Entry 9CXC (electron microscopy, 3.30 A resolution); this record covers chains A and E of the 7 polymer chains in the assembly.

== Chain A ==
Protein: Gamma-aminobutyric acid receptor subunit beta-3
Organism: Homo sapiens
Reference sequence: P28472 (GBRB3_HUMAN); residues 1-448 here correspond to UniProt positions 26-473 (UniProt number = residue number + 25)
Chain sequence (448 residues; numbered 1 to 448; the number before each row is that of its first residue):
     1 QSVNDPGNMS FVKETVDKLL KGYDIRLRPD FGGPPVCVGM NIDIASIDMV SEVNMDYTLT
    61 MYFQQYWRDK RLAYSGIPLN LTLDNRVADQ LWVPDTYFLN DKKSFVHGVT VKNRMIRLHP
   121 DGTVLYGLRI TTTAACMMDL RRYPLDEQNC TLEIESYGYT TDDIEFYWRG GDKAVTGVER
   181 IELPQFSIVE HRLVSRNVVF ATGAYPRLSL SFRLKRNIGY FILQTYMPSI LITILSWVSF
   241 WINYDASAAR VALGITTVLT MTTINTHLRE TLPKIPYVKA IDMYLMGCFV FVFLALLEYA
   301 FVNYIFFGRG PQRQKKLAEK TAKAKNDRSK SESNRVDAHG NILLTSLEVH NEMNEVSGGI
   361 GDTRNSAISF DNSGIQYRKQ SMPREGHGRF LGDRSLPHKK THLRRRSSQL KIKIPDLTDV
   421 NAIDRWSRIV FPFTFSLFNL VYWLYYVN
Not modelled in the structure: 1-6, 310-419, 448
Curated features (UniProtKB/Swiss-Prot):
  - binding site (benzamidine): Asp95 to Tyr97, Glu155 to Tyr157, Phe200
  - binding site (4-aminobutanoate): Tyr97, Glu155, Tyr157, Thr202
  - binding site (histamine): Tyr97, Ser156, Tyr157, Thr202
  - glycosylation (N-linked (GlcNAc...) asparagine): Asn8, Asn80, Asn149
Disulfide bonds: Cys136-Cys150
Glycans and other covalent adducts: N-acetylglucosamine (NAG) linked to Asn80, Asn149
Small-molecule neighbours: gamma-amino-butanoic acid (ABU): Tyr97, Glu155, Ser156, Tyr157, Phe200, Thr202, Tyr205

== Chain E ==
Protein: Gamma-aminobutyric acid receptor subunit alpha-2
Organism: Homo sapiens
Reference sequence: P47869 (GBRA2_HUMAN); residues 1-423 here correspond to UniProt positions 29-451 (UniProt number = residue number + 28)
Chain sequence (423 residues; row label = number of the first residue in the row):
     1 NIQEDEAKNN ITIFTRILDR LLDGYDNRLR PGLGDSITEV FTNIYVTSFG PVSDTDMEYT
    61 IDVFFRQKWK DERLKFKGPM NILRLNNLMA SKIWTPDTFF HNGKKSVAHN MTMPNKLLRI
   121 QDDGTLLYTM RLTVQAECPM HLEDFPMDAH SCPLKFGSYA YTTSEVTYIW TYNASDSVQV
   181 APDGSRLNQY DLLGQSIGKE TIKSSTGEYT VMTAHFHLKR KIGYFVIQTY LPCIMTVILS
   241 QVSFWLNRES VPARTVFGVT TVLTMTTLSI SARNSLPKVA YATAMDWFIA VCYAFVFSAL
   301 IEFATVNYFT KRGWAWDGKS VVNDKKKEKA SVMIQNNAYA VAVANYAPNL SKDPVLSTIS
   361 KSATTPEPNK KPENKPAEAK KTFNSVSKID RMSRIVFPVL FGTFNLVYWA TYLNREPVLG
   421 VSP
Not modelled in the structure: 1-8, 312-385, 414-423
Curated features (UniProtKB/Swiss-Prot):
  - binding site (4-aminobutanoate): Arg66, Thr129
  - glycosylation (N-linked (GlcNAc...) asparagine): Asn10, Asn110
Disulfide bonds: Cys138-Cys152
Glycans and other covalent adducts: glycan linked to Asn110
Small-molecule neighbours:
  - gamma-amino-butanoic acid (ABU): Phe64, Arg66, Leu117, Thr129
  - PIO ([(2R)-2-octanoyloxy-3-[oxidanyl-[(1R,2R,3S,4R,5R,6S)-2,3,6-tris(oxidanyl)-4,5-diphosphonooxy-cyclohexyl]oxy-phosphoryl]oxy-propyl] octanoate): Arg248, Glu302, Thr305, Phe309, Lys311, Val386, Ser387, Lys388, Ile389, Met392

== Interface between chain A and chain E ==
Pairs across the interface (77; chain A residue first):
  Asn8(A) - Gly34(E)  hydrogen bond (side chain-backbone)
  Asn8(A) - Asp35(E)
  Met9(A) - Gly32(E)
  Met9(A) - Arg73(E)
  Val12(A) - Leu29(E)  hydrophobic
  Val12(A) - Leu33(E)  hydrophobic
  Lys13(A) - Asp26(E)
  Val16(A) - Arg28(E)
  Asp17(A) - Arg28(E)  salt bridge
  Leu20(A) - Arg28(E)
  Asp43(A) - Ser205(E)  hydrogen bond
  Ser46(A) - Glu137(E)  hydrogen bond
  Tyr62(A) - Phe99(E)
  Tyr62(A) - Tyr159(E)  hydrophobic
  Gln64(A) - Thr206(E)
  Thr82(A) - Ala160(E)
  Thr82(A) - Tyr161(E)
  Thr82(A) - Glu165(E)  hydrogen bond
  Leu83(A) - Arg28(E)
  Leu83(A) - Leu29(E)  hydrophobic
  Asp84(A) - Asn27(E)
  Asp84(A) - Arg28(E)  hydrogen bond (backbone-backbone)
  Asp84(A) - Trp94(E)
  Asp84(A) - Tyr161(E)
  Arg86(A) - Asn27(E)
  Arg86(A) - Ser91(E)  hydrogen bond (side chain-backbone)
  Arg86(A) - Ile93(E)
  Phe105(A) - Lys104(E)
  Phe105(A) - Lys105(E)
  His107(A) - Lys104(E)
  Val109(A) - Thr98(E)
  Val109(A) - Phe99(E)
  Val109(A) - Ser106(E)
  Val109(A) - Ala108(E)
  Val109(A) - Leu132(E)  hydrophobic
  Thr110(A) - Thr98(E)  hydrogen bond (side chain-backbone)
  Thr110(A) - Met130(E)
  Thr110(A) - Leu132(E)
  Val111(A) - Asp97(E)
  Asn113(A) - Phe99(E)
  Arg114(A) - Tyr159(E)
  Met115(A) - Tyr159(E)  hydrophobic
  Met115(A) - Ala160(E)  hydrophobic
  Met115(A) - Thr206(E)
  Arg117(A) - Ala160(E)  hydrogen bond (side chain-backbone)
  Arg117(A) - Thr206(E)  hydrogen bond (side chain-backbone)
  Arg117(A) - Tyr209(E)  hydrogen bond
  Leu128(A) - Tyr159(E)  hydrogen bond (backbone-side chain)
  Arg129(A) - Phe99(E)
  Arg129(A) - Phe100(E)  hydrogen bond (side chain-backbone)
  Arg129(A) - Gly103(E)  hydrogen bond (side chain-backbone)
  Arg129(A) - Tyr159(E)  hydrogen bond (backbone-side chain)
  Pro184(A) - Lys278(E)
  Pro184(A) - Ala280(E)
  Gln185(A) - Lys278(E)
  Asn217(A) - Ala280(E)
  Tyr220(A) - Arg273(E)
  Tyr220(A) - Lys278(E)
  Tyr220(A) - Val279(E)
  Leu223(A) - Tyr281(E)
  Leu223(A) - Ala282(E)  hydrophobic
  Gln224(A) - Ile270(E)
  Gln224(A) - Arg273(E)
  Pro228(A) - Thr266(E)
  Leu231(A) - Tyr293(E)  hydrophobic
  Ile234(A) - Phe297(E)  hydrophobic
  Leu235(A) - Val262(E)  hydrophobic
  Leu235(A) - Phe297(E)  hydrophobic
  Leu235(A) - Leu300(E)  hydrophobic
  Val238(A) - Ala304(E)  hydrophobic
  Trp241(A) - Tyr308(E)  hydrophobic
  Ile242(A) - Asn307(E)
  Ala249(A) - Thr255(E)
  Leu253(A) - Val259(E)  hydrophobic
  Thr256(A) - Val259(E)
  Thr260(A) - Leu263(E)
  His267(A) - Ile270(E)
Also at the interface, not in a pair above, chain A (56 interface residues in all): Asp48, Met49, Leu81, Val87, Gln90, Gly127, Thr176, Glu182, Gly219, Asn243, Ala246, Ala248
Also at the interface, not in a pair above, chain E (63 interface residues in all): Gly24, Arg30, Pro31, Met57, Thr95, Pro96, His101, Val107, His141, Val251, Pro252, Ser269, Asp286, Phe303

== Summary ==
56 residues of chain A and 63 residues of chain E are in contact, with 14 hydrogen bonds and 1 salt bridge.
Polar contacts include Asp17(A)-Arg28(E), Asn8(A)-Gly34(E) and Asp43(A)-Ser205(E). Ligands of chain A:
gamma-amino-butanoic acid. Chain E binds gamma-amino-butanoic acid and compound PIO.
Chain A is Gamma-aminobutyric acid receptor subunit beta-3 and chain E is Gamma-aminobutyric acid receptor
subunit alpha-2, both from Homo sapiens; the structure, Native human GABAA receptor of
beta3-alpha1-gamma2-beta2-alpha2 assembly, was determined by electron microscopy together with 9CRS, 9CRV,
9CSB, 9CT0, 9CTJ, 9CTP and 6 further entries from the same study.
